Entry 6BIJ (X-ray diffraction, 2.10 A resolution); this record covers chains B and C of the 3 polymer chains in the assembly.

== Chain B ==
Name: HLA class II histocompatibility antigen, DRB1-4 beta chain
Organism: Homo sapiens
UniProt: P13760 (2B14_HUMAN); residues 2-190 here correspond to UniProt positions 31-219 (UniProt number = residue number + 29)
Amino-acid sequence (189 residues; numbered 2 to 190; the number before each row is that of its first residue):
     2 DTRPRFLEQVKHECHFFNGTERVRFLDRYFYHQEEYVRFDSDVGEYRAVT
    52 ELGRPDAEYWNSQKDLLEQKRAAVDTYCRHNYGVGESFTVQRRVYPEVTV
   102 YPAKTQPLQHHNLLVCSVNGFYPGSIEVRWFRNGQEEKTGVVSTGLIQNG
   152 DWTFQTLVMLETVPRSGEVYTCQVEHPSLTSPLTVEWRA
Disulfides: Cys15-Cys79, Cys117-Cys173
What the authors report for this chain:
  - specificity-determining residues: Lys71

== Chain C ==
Name: Citrullinated Fibrinogen 72,74Cit69-81
Amino-acid sequence (13 residues; row label = number of the first residue in the row):
     1 GGYRARPAKAAAT
Modified / non-standard residues: Arg4 (citrulline; CIR); Arg6 (citrulline; CIR)

== Interface between chain B and chain C ==
Residue-residue contacts - 30 pairs, chain B then chain C:
  His13(B) with Arg6(C); Pro7(C)
  Phe26(B) with Arg6(C)
  Asp28(B) with Arg6(C)
  Tyr30(B) with Ala8(C); Lys9(C), hydrogen bond (side chain-backbone)
  Pro56(B) with Ala12(C)
  Asp57(B) with Ala11(C); Ala12(C), hydrogen bond (side chain-backbone)
  Tyr60(B) with Ala10(C); Ala12(C), hydrophobic
  Trp61(B) with Lys9(C); Ala10(C), hydrogen bond (side chain-backbone)
  Gln64(B) with Lys9(C)
  Leu67(B) with Lys9(C)
  Gln70(B) with Arg6(C)
  Lys71(B) with Arg6(C); Pro7(C), hydrogen bond (side chain-backbone)
  Thr77(B) with Arg4(C)
  Tyr78(B) with Arg4(C); Arg6(C)
  His81(B) with Gly2(C), hydrogen bond (side chain-backbone); Arg4(C)
  Asn82(B) with Tyr3(C); Arg4(C), hydrogen bond (side chain-backbone)
  Val85(B) with Gly1(C); Gly2(C); Tyr3(C), hydrophobic
  Gly86(B) with Tyr3(C)
  Phe89(B) with Tyr3(C)
Other interface residues (no listed pair), chain B (20 interface residues in all): Ala74
Other interface residues (no listed pair), chain C (12 interface residues in all): Ala5
From the paper, about this interface:
  - interface residues, chain B: Lys71(B), Thr77(B)

== Overview ==
20 residues of chain B and 12 residues of chain C are in contact, with 6 hydrogen bonds. Polar pairs include
Tyr30(B)-Lys9(C), Asp57(B)-Ala12(C) and Trp61(B)-Ala10(C). The paper reports interface residues Lys71(B) and
Thr77(B); the specificity determinant Lys71(B).
Chain B is HLA class II histocompatibility antigen, DRB1-4 beta chain (Homo sapiens) and chain C is
Citrullinated Fibrinogen 72,74Cit69-81; the structure, HLA-DRB1 in complex with citrullinated fibrinogen
peptide, was determined by X-ray diffraction, deposited together with 6BIL, 6BIN, 6BIR, 6BIV, 6BIX, 6BIY and
6BIZ.
